PDB entry 4ZQT | X-ray diffraction, 1.98 A resolution | chain A

# Chain A
Name: M1 family aminopeptidase
From: Plasmodium falciparum 3D7
Notes: EC 3.4.11.-
Reference sequence: O96935 (AMP1_PLAFQ); residues 196-1084 here = UniProt positions 196-1084
Sequence (889 residues; each row starts with the number of its first residue):
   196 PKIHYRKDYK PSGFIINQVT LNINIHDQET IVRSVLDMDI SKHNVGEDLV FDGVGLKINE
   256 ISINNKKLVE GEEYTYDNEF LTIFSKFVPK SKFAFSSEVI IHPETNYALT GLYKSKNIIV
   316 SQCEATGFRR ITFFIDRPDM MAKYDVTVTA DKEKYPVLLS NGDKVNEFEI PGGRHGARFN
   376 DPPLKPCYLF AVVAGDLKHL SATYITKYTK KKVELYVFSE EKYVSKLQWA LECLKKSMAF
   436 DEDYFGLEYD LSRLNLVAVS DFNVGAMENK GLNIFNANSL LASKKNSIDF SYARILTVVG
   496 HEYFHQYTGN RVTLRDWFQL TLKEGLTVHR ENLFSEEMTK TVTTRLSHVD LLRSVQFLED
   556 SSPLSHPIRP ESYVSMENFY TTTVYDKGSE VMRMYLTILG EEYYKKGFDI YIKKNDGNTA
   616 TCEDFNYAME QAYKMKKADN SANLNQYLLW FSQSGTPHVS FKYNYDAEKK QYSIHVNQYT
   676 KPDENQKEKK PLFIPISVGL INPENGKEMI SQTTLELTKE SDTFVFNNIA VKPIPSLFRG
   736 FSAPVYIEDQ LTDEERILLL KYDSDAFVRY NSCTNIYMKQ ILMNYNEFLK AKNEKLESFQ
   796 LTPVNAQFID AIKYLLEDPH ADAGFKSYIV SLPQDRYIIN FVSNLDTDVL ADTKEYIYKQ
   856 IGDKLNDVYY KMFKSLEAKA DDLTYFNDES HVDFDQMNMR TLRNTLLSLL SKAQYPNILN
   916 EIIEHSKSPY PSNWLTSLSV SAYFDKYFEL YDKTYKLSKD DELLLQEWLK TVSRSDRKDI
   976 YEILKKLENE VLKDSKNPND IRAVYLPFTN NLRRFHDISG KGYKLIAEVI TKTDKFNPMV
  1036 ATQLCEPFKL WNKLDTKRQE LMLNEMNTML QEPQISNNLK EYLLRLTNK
Differences from the reference sequence: engineered mutation Gln213 (Asn in O96935), Gln223 (Asn in O96935), Pro378 (His in O96935), Gln501 (Asn in O96935), Gln745 (Asn in O96935), Gln795 (Asn in O96935), Gln1069 (Asn in O96935)
Bound ions: Zn2+: His496, His500, Glu519 (together with 4QP)
Small-molecule neighbours: 4QP ((2R)-2-{[(R)-[(R)-amino(phenyl)methyl](hydroxy)phosphoryl]methyl}-4-methylpentanoic acid): Gln317, Glu319, Val459, Gly460, Ala461, Met462, Glu463, Arg489, Val493, His496, Glu497, His500, Lys518, Glu519, Val523, Tyr575, Tyr580
Curated features (UniProtKB/Swiss-Prot):
  - active site: Glu497 (Proton acceptor)
  - binding site (a peptide): Glu319, Gly460, Ala461, Glu463
  - binding site (Zn(2+)): His496, His500, Glu519
  - site: Val459 (Important for substrate specificity), Tyr580 (Transition state stabilizer)
  - mutagenesis: Val459 (V459P: Severely affects substrate specificity. No effect on Zn(2+) binding)
What the authors report for this chain:
  - binding site for 4QP: Glu319, Val459, Gly460, Met462, Glu463, Glu519, Tyr575, Tyr580

# Summary
Ligands of chain A: compound 4QP. His496, His500 and Glu519 coordinate Zn2+. From UniProt: active-site residue
Glu497, 4 peptide-binding residues, 3 Zn2+-binding residues and one mutagenesis site. From the paper: a
binding site for 4QP at Glu319, Val459 and Gly460 among others.
Chain A is M1 family aminopeptidase (Plasmodium falciparum 3D7); the structure, Crystal structure of PfA-M1
with virtual ligand inhibitor, was determined by X-ray diffraction, deposited together with 5CBM.
